PDB entry 1BJ6 | solution NMR | chains D and A

== Chain D ==
Molecule: 5-nt DNA strand
Sequence (5 nucleotides; row label = number of the first residue in the row):
     1 ACGCC

== Chain A ==
Molecule: Nucleocapsid protein 7
Source organism: Human immunodeficiency virus 1
Reference sequence: Q74084 (Q74084_9HIV1); residues 13-53 here correspond to UniProt positions 390-430 (UniProt number = residue number + 377)
Sequence (42 residues; numbered 12 to 53; the number before each row is that of its first residue):
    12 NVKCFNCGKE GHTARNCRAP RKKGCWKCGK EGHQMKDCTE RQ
Metal / ion sites: Zn2+ site 1: Cys15, Cys18, His23, Cys28; Zn2+ site 2: Cys36, Cys39, His44, Cys49

== Interface between chain D and chain A ==
Residue-residue contacts (21; chain D residue first):
  DA1(D) with Val13(A), sugar contact; Thr24(A), sugar contact
  DC2(D) with Phe16(A), base contact; Thr24(A), sugar contact; Arg26(A), phosphate contact; Met46(A), base contact
  DG3(D) with Arg26(A), phosphate contact; Lys33(A), base contact; Gly35(A), base contact; Cys36(A), base contact; Trp37(A), base contact; Gln45(A), base contact; Met46(A), base contact; Lys47(A), phosphate contact
  DC4(D) with Arg26(A), phosphate contact; Arg32(A), phosphate contact; Gln45(A), base contact
  DC5(D) with Pro31(A), base contact; Arg32(A), phosphate contact; Lys33(A), base contact; Lys34(A), base contact

== Overview ==
The interface between chain D and chain A involves 5 residues on one side and 14 on the other. The Zn2+ site 1
is built by Cys15(A), Cys18(A), His23(A) and Cys28(A). Cys36(A), Cys39(A), His44(A) and Cys49(A) form the Zn2+
site 2.
Here chain D is a 5-nt DNA strand and chain A is Nucleocapsid protein 7 (Human immunodeficiency virus 1).
Entry 1BJ6 (1H NMR of (12-53) NCP7/d(acgcc) complex, 10 structures) was determined by solution NMR.
